Entry 3HRD (X-ray diffraction, 2.20 A resolution); this record covers chains B and E of the 8 polymer chains in the assembly.

# Chain B
Protein: Nicotinate dehydrogenase medium molybdopterin subunit
Source organism: Eubacterium barkeri
Reference sequence: Q0QLF1 (Q0QLF1_EUBBA); residue numbers follow UniProt; this construct covers 1-330
Chain sequence (330 residues; numbered 1 to 330; the number before each row is that of its first residue):
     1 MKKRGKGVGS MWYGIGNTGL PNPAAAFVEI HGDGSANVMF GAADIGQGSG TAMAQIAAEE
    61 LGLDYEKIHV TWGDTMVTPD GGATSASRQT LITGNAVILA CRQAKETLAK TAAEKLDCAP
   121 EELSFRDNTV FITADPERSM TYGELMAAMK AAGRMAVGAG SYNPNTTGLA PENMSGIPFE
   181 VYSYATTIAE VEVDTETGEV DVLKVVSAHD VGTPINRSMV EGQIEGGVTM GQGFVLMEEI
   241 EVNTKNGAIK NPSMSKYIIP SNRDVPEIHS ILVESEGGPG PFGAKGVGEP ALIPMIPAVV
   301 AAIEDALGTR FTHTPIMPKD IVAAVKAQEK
Residues lining bound ligands:
  - pterin cytosine dinucleotide (MCN): Ile45, Gly46, Gln47, Gly48, Ser49, Ala52, Thr84, Ser85, Ala86, Ser87, Arg88, Gln89, Thr90, Val211, Thr213, Pro214, Ile215, Asn216, Met219, Val220, Gln223, Ala284, Lys285, Gly286, Val287, Gly288, Glu289
  - nicotinic acid (NIO): Gly16, Asn17, Thr18, Leu20, Ala86
From the paper describing this entry:
  - binding site for dioxothiomolybdenum(VI) ion: Glu289
  - catalytic residues: Glu289 (by similarity / conservation)

# Chain E
Protein: Nicotinate dehydrogenase large molybdopterin subunit
Source organism: Eubacterium barkeri
Reference sequence: Q0QLF2 (Q0QLF2_EUBBA); residues 1-425 here = UniProt positions 1-425
Chain sequence (425 residues; numbered 1 to 425; the number before each row is that of its first residue):
     1 MGKDYQVLGK NKVKVDSLEK VMGTAKFAAD YSFPDMLYAG VFRSTVPHAR IVSLDLSKAR
    61 AIDGVEAVLD YHAIPGKNRF GIIIKDEPCL VDDKVRRYGD AIAVVAAQTP DLVQEALDAI
   121 TIEYEELEGI FTMERALEED SPAIHGDTNI HQVKHLEYGD VDAAFKQCDI VVEDTYSTHR
   181 LTHMFIEPDA GVSYYDNEGM LTVVVSTQNP HYDRGEVAGM LALPNSKVRI IQATTGGGFG
   241 GKLDLSVQCH CALLTYHTKK PVKMVRSREE STTVSSKRHP MTMHCKTGAT KDGRLQAVQV
   301 EMFGDTGAYA SYGPAVITRA TVHCMGPYVV PNVRVDAKFV YTNNPMSGAF RGFGVPQASV
   361 CHEGQMNALA KALGMDPIDI RILNAHQVGA KLATGQVLEN SVGLIETLEK AREKAVEVMG
   421 YEKTR
Disordered / not traced: 1, 422-425
Ion coordination: Ca2+: Thr207, Asn209, Asp213, Lys242
Residues lining bound ligands:
  - pterin cytosine dinucleotide (MCN): Gly237, Gly238, Phe239, Gly240, Arg351
  - nicotinic acid (NIO): Val15, Asp16, Glu19
  - selenium atom (SE): Phe239, Gly240, Ala349, Phe350, Arg351, Gly352
From the paper describing this entry:
  - binding site for dioxothiomolybdenum(VI) ion: Gln208
  - binding site for nicotinic acid: Tyr312, Arg319, Phe353 (proposed by the authors, not directly observed)
  - catalytic residues: Arg319 (by similarity / conservation)

# Interface between chain B and chain E
Pairs across the interface (14):
  His31(B) with Arg214(E), hydrogen bond; Ser226(E)
  Asp33(B) with Pro224(E); Asn225(E), hydrogen bond (side chain-backbone)
  Ser35(B) with Asn225(E); Ser226(E), hydrogen bond (side chain-backbone)
  Ala36(B) with Ser226(E)
  Asn37(B) with Ser226(E)
  Glu66(B) with Lys227(E)
  Lys67(B) with Ser226(E), hydrogen bond (backbone-side chain)
  Ile68(B) with Lys227(E), hydrogen bond (backbone-side chain)
  His69(B) with Met200(E); Ser226(E); Lys227(E)

# In short
9 residues of chain B and 6 residues of chain E are in contact; the contacts include 5 hydrogen bonds. Among
the polar pairs are His31(B)-Arg214(E), Asp33(B)-Asn225(E) and Ser35(B)-Ser226(E). Chain B binds pterin
cytosine dinucleotide and nicotinic acid. From the paper: catalytic residues Glu289(B) and Arg319(E); a
binding site for nicotinic acid at Tyr312(E), Arg319(E) and Phe353(E).
Here chain B is Nicotinate dehydrogenase medium molybdopterin subunit and chain E is Nicotinate dehydrogenase
large molybdopterin subunit, both from Eubacterium barkeri. Entry 3HRD (Crystal structure of nicotinate
dehydrogenase) was determined by X-ray diffraction.
